3LBH - chain A; structure by X-ray diffraction, 1.85 A resolution.

[Chain A]
Name: GTPase HRas
Source organism: Homo sapiens
Reference sequence: P01112 (RASH_HUMAN); residue numbers follow UniProt; this construct covers 1-166
Amino-acid sequence (166 residues; row label = number of the first residue in the row):
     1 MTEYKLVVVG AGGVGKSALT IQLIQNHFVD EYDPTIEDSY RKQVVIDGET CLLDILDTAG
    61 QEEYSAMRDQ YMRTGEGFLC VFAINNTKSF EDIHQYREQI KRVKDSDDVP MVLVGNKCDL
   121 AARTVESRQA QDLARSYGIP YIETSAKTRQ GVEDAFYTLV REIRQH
Bound ions: Mg2+: Ser-17, Thr-35 (together with GMP-PNP); Ca2+ site 1: Phe-28, Asp-30; Ca2+ site 2: Asp-107, Tyr-137 (together with acetate ion)
Ligand contacts: GMP-PNP (GNP; phosphoaminophosphonic acid-guanylate ester): Ala-11, Gly-12, Gly-13, Val-14, Gly-15, Lys-16, Ser-17, Ala-18, Phe-28, Val-29, Asp-30, Glu-31, Tyr-32, Pro-34, Thr-35, Thr-58, Ala-59, Gly-60, Gln-61, Asn-116, Lys-117, Asp-119, Leu-120, Ser-145, Ala-146, Lys-147
UniProt features mapped onto this chain:
  - region: His-166 (Hypervariable region)
  - motif: Tyr-32 to Tyr-40 (Effector region)
  - binding site (GTP): Gly-13 to Ala-18, Val-29 to Thr-35, Ala-59, Gly-60, Asn-116 to Asp-119, Ser-145 to Lys-147
  - modified residue: Met-1 (N-acetylmethionine), Thr-2 (N-acetylthreonine), Cys-118 (S-nitrosocysteine)
  - glycosylation: Thr-35 (Microbial infection: O-linked (Glc) threonine)
  - natural variant: Gly-12 (G12A: In CSTLO; G12C: In CSTLO; G12D: In CSTLO; G12E: In CSTLO; G12S: In CSTLO and CMEMS; G12V: In CSTLO, bladder carcinoma and CMEMS), Gly-13 (G13C: In CSTLO; G13D: In CSTLO; G13R: In SFM), Gln-22 (Q22K: In CMEMS), Glu-37 (E37EE: In CSTLO), Thr-58 (T58I: In CSTLO), Gln-61 (Q61K: In NMTC2; Q61L: In melanoma), Glu-63 (E63K: In CMEMS), Ser-89 (S89C: Found in a patient with severe fetal hydrops and pleural effusion; uncertain significance), Lys-117 (K117R: In CSTLO), Ala-146 (A146T: In CSTLO; A146V: In CSTLO)
  - mutagenesis: Ser-17 (S17N: Dominant negative. Prevents PLCE1 EGF-induced recruitment to plasma membrane. No effect on subcellular location of isoform 2), Asn-26 (N26G: Loss of interaction with PLCE1; when associated with V-12), Val-29 (V29A: No effect on interaction with PLCE1; when associated with V-12), Tyr-32 (Y32F: Loss of interaction and recruitment to plasma membrane of PLCE1; when associated with V-12), Pro-34 (P34G: No effect on interaction with PLCE1; when associated with V-12), Thr-35 (T35S: Loss of interaction with PLCE1; when associated with V-12), Glu-37 (E37G: No effect on interaction with PLCE1; when associated with V-12), Asp-38 (D38N: No effect on interaction with PLCE1; when associated with V-12), Ser-39 (S39C: No effect on interaction with PLCE1; when associated with V-12), Ala-59 (A59T: Loss of GTPase activity and creation of an autophosphorylation site), Gln-61 (Q61I: Moderately increased transformation of cultured cell lines; Q61R: Promotes interaction with SHOC2 and PP1C; Q61V: Strongly increased transformation of cultured cell lines), Ala-83 (A83T: GTP-binding activity reduced by factor of 30), 4 further mutagenesis entries in UniProt
From the paper describing this entry:
  - Ca2+ coordination: Asp-107, Tyr-137
  - catalytic residues: Gln-61 (proposed by the authors, not directly observed)

[Summary]
Chain A binds GMP-PNP. Ser-17 and Thr-35 coordinate Mg2+. The Ca2+ site 1 is built by Phe-28 and Asp-30.
UniProt lists 22 GTP-binding residues and 17 mutagenesis sites. The paper reports the catalytic residue
Gln-61; Ca2+ coordination by Asp-107 and Tyr-137.
Chain A is GTPase HRas (Homo sapiens); the structure, Ras soaked in Calcium Acetate, was determined by X-ray
diffraction together with 3K8Y, 3K9N, 3LBI and 3LBN from the same study.
